Entry 4IIM (X-ray diffraction, 1.80 A resolution); this record covers chains B and D of the 5 polymer chains in the assembly.

Chain B:
Protein: Intersectin-1
Organism: Homo sapiens
UniProtKB: Q15811 (ITSN1_HUMAN); residues 916-970 here = UniProt positions 916-970
Amino-acid sequence (70 residues; each row starts with the number of its first residue):
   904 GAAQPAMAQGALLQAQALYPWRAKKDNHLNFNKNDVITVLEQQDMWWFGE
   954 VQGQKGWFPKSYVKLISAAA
Unresolved in the structure: 904-914, 970-973
Differences from the reference sequence: expression tag (904-915, 971-973)

Chain D:
Protein: peptide ligand
Amino-acid sequence (12 residues; row label = number of the first residue in the row):
  2001 WRDSSGYVMGPW

How chain B and chain D interact:
Residue-residue contacts (20; chain B residue first):
  Lys928(B) - Gly2010(D)  hydrogen bond (side chain-backbone)
  Lys928(B) - Pro2011(D)
  Lys928(B) - Trp2012(D)  hydrogen bond (side chain-backbone)
  Asn930(B) - Gly2006(D)  hydrogen bond (side chain-backbone)
  Asn930(B) - Gly2010(D)  hydrogen bond (side chain-backbone)
  His931(B) - Pro2011(D)  hydrogen bond (side chain-backbone)
  Leu943(B) - Trp2001(D)
  Glu944(B) - Arg2002(D)  salt bridge
  Glu944(B) - Tyr2007(D)
  Met948(B) - Trp2012(D)  hydrophobic
  Trp949(B) - Pro2011(D)  hydrophobic
  Trp949(B) - Trp2012(D)
  Phe951(B) - Trp2001(D)  hydrophobic
  Phe951(B) - Gly2006(D)
  Phe951(B) - Tyr2007(D)  hydrophobic
  Lys958(B) - Trp2001(D)
  Trp960(B) - Gly2006(D)  hydrogen bond (side chain-backbone)
  Trp960(B) - Tyr2007(D)
  Trp960(B) - Gly2010(D)
  Trp960(B) - Pro2011(D)  hydrophobic
Also at the interface, not in a pair above, chain D (8 interface residues in all): Met2009

Summary:
Chain B and chain D form an interface of 10 and 8 residues respectively, with 6 hydrogen bonds and 1 salt
bridge. Polar pairs include Glu944(B)-Arg2002(D), Lys928(B)-Gly2010(D) and Lys928(B)-Trp2012(D).
Chain B is Intersectin-1 (Homo sapiens) and chain D is peptide ligand; the structure, Crystal structure of the
Second SH3 Domain of ITSN1 bound with a synthetic peptide, was determined by X-ray diffraction.
